Entry 2XEV (X-ray diffraction, 1.57 A resolution); this record covers chain A.

[Chain A]
Name: YBGF
Organism: Xanthomonas campestris
Notes: fragment: tpr domain, residues 146-272
Reference sequence: Q8P6F4 (Q8P6F4_XANCP); residues 2-128 here correspond to UniProt positions 146-272 (UniProt number = residue number + 144)
Amino-acid sequence (129 residues; numbered 0 to 128; the number before each row is that of its first residue; numbering starts at 0):
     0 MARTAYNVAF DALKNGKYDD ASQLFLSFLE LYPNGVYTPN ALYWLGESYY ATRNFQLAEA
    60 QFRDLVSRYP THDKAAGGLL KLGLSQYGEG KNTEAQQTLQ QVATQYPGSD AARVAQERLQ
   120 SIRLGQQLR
Disordered / not traced: 0-1, 123-128
Construct notes: expression tag (0-1)
Ion coordination: Zn2+ site 1: Asp19 (shared with 2 residues of chain B); Zn2+ site 2: Glu58, Glu88, Glu93; Zn2+ site 3: Glu58, Glu88 (shared with 1 residue of chain C)

[Overview]
Glu58, Glu88 and Glu93 coordinate Zn2+ site 2. The Zn2+ site 3 is built by Glu58 and Glu88.
Chain A is YBGF (Xanthomonas campestris); the structure, Crystal structure of the TPR domain of Xanthomonas
campestris ybgF, was determined by X-ray diffraction (same publication as 2WZ7 and 2XDJ).
